PDB entry 4YVW | X-ray diffraction, 3.80 A resolution | chains A and C of the 15 polymer chains in the assembly

[Chain A]
Name: Capsid protein VP1
Source organism: Enterovirus A71
Reference sequence: F6KTB0 (F6KTB0_9ENTO); residues 1-297 here correspond to UniProt positions 566-862 (UniProt number = residue number + 565)
Sequence (297 residues; each row starts with the number of its first residue):
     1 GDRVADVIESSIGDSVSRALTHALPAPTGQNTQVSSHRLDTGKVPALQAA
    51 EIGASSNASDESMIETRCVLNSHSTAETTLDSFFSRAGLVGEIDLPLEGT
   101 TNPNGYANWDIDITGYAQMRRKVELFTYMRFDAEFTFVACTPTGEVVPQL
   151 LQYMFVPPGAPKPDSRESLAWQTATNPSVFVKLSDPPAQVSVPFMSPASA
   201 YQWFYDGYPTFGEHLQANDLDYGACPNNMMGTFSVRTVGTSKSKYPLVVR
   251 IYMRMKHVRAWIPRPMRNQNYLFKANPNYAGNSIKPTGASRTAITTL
Not modelled in the structure: 1-71, 297
Sequence notes: engineered mutation Leu215 (Lys780 in F6KTB0), Ala217 (Glu782 in F6KTB0), Asn218 (Lys783 in F6KTB0), Asp221 (Glu786 in F6KTB0)
From the paper describing this entry:
  - conformationally variable residues (loop rearrangement): Leu95 to Gly105, Tyr208 to Met229, Ala280 to Thr292

[Chain C]
Name: Capsid protein VP0
Source organism: Enterovirus A71
Reference sequence: F6KTB0 (F6KTB0_9ENTO); residues -68 to 254 here correspond to UniProt positions 1-323 (UniProt number = residue number + 69)
Sequence (323 residues; row label = number of the first residue in the row; numbers below 1 keep their minus sign (Met-68 is residue -68)):
   -68 MGSQVSTQRSGSHENSNSATEGSTINYTTINYYKDSYAATAGKQSLKQDP
   -18 DKFANPVKDIFTEMAAPLKSPSAEACGYSDRVAQLTIGNSTITTQEAANI
    32 IVGYGEWPSYCSDSDATAVDKPTRPDVSVNRFYTLDTKLWEKSSKGWYWK
    82 FPDVLTETGVFGQNAQFHYLYRSGFCIHVQCNASKFHQGALLVAVLPEYV
   132 IGTVAGGTGTEDSHPPYKQTQPGADGFELQHPYVLDAGIPISQLTVCPHQ
   182 WINLRTNNCATIIVPYINALPFDSALNHCNFGLLVVPISPLDYDQGATPV
   232 IPITITLAPMCSEFAGLRQAVTQ
Not modelled in the structure: -68 to 15, 251-254
From the paper describing this entry:
  - conformationally variable residues: Gly93 to Leu101, Val110 to Tyr130, Leu201 to Gly227

[Chain A / chain C interface]
Contacting residue pairs (66; chain A residue first):
  Tyr128(A) - Glu129(C)  hydrogen bond
  Tyr128(A) - Ile198(C)  hydrogen bond (side chain-backbone)
  Tyr128(A) - Asn199(C)
  Ala198(A) - Ala200(C)  hydrophobic
  Ala198(A) - Leu201(C)  hydrophobic
  Ser199(A) - Ala200(C)  hydrogen bond (side chain-backbone)
  Gln202(A) - Glu129(C)
  Gln202(A) - Asn199(C)
  Gln202(A) - Ala200(C)
  Phe204(A) - Glu129(C)
  Phe204(A) - Val131(C)  hydrophobic
  Tyr205(A) - Glu129(C)
  Tyr205(A) - Val131(C)
  Tyr205(A) - His209(C)  hydrogen bond
  Asp206(A) - Lys81(C)  salt bridge
  Asp206(A) - Glu129(C)  hydrogen bond (backbone-side chain)
  Asp206(A) - Tyr130(C)  hydrogen bond (side chain-backbone)
  Asp206(A) - Val131(C)
  Asp206(A) - His209(C)
  Asp206(A) - Cys210(C)  hydrogen bond (backbone-backbone)
  Gly207(A) - Asn208(C)
  Gly207(A) - His209(C)
  Tyr208(A) - Tyr148(C)
  Tyr208(A) - Thr151(C)  hydrogen bond
  Tyr208(A) - Asn208(C)  hydrogen bond (backbone-backbone)
  Thr210(A) - Asn208(C)
  Phe211(A) - Ser205(C)
  Phe211(A) - Asn208(C)
  Gly212(A) - Asn208(C)
  His214(A) - Leu207(C)
  His214(A) - Asn208(C)
  Leu220(A) - Pro146(C)  hydrophobic
  Tyr222(A) - Lys81(C)
  Tyr222(A) - Val131(C)  hydrophobic
  Tyr222(A) - Gln150(C)  hydrogen bond
  Tyr222(A) - Thr151(C)  hydrogen bond
  Ile262(A) - Tyr35(C)
  Ile262(A) - Pro128(C)  hydrophobic
  Pro263(A) - Cys178(C)
  Arg264(A) - Leu127(C)
  Arg264(A) - Glu129(C)  hydrogen bond (side chain-backbone)
  Arg264(A) - Ile170(C)
  Arg264(A) - Val177(C)
  Pro265(A) - Ile170(C)  hydrophobic
  Pro265(A) - Pro171(C)
  Pro265(A) - Gln174(C)
  Pro265(A) - Leu175(C)  hydrophobic
  Pro265(A) - Val177(C)
  Met266(A) - Pro171(C)
  Arg267(A) - Ala168(C)  hydrogen bond (side chain-backbone)
  Arg267(A) - Gly169(C)  hydrogen bond (side chain-backbone)
  Asn268(A) - Val165(C)
  Asn268(A) - Gly169(C)
  Asn268(A) - Ile170(C)
  Asn268(A) - Pro171(C)
  Pro277(A) - Val131(C)
  Pro277(A) - Ala168(C)
  Asn278(A) - Gly133(C)
  Asn278(A) - Thr134(C)  hydrogen bond (side chain-backbone)
  Asn278(A) - Val135(C)  hydrogen bond (side chain-backbone)
  Tyr279(A) - Thr134(C)
  Tyr279(A) - Val135(C)
  Tyr279(A) - His162(C)  hydrogen bond
  Tyr279(A) - Asp167(C)
  Lys285(A) - Tyr164(C)  hydrogen bond
  Pro286(A) - Tyr164(C)
Interface residues without a listed pair, chain A (35 interface residues in all): Ala200, Asp219, Gly223, Gln269, Leu272, Ala280, Gly281, Ser283
Interface residues without a listed pair, chain C (37 interface residues in all): Asn211, Phe212

[In short]
The interface between chain A and chain C involves 35 residues on one side and 37 on the other; the contacts
include 18 hydrogen bonds and 1 salt bridge. Among the polar pairs are Asp206(A)-Lys81(C), Tyr128(A)-Glu129(C)
and Tyr128(A)-Ile198(C). The paper reports conformational variability at Leu95(A), Tyr208(A) and Gly93(C)
among others.
Here chain A is Capsid protein VP1 and chain C is Capsid protein VP0, both from Enterovirus A71. Entry 4YVW
(crystal structure of an enterovirus 71/coxsackievirus A16 chimeric virus-like particle) was determined by
X-ray diffraction, deposited together with 4YVS.
